PDB entry 6SSI | X-ray diffraction, 2.59 A resolution | chains D and E of the 10 polymer chains in the assembly

Chain D (and E):
Protein: Cys-loop ligand-gated ion channel
From: Dickeya chrysanthemi
Notes: chain E of this document is another copy of the same molecule, construct and numbering; everything in this record applies to it too
UniProt: P0C7B7 (ELIC_DICCH); the construct has insertions or renumbered stretches relative to UniProt, so the offset changes along the chain: 8-163 = UniProt 8-163; 165-321 = UniProt 164-320
Sequence (318 residues; row label = number of the first residue in the row):
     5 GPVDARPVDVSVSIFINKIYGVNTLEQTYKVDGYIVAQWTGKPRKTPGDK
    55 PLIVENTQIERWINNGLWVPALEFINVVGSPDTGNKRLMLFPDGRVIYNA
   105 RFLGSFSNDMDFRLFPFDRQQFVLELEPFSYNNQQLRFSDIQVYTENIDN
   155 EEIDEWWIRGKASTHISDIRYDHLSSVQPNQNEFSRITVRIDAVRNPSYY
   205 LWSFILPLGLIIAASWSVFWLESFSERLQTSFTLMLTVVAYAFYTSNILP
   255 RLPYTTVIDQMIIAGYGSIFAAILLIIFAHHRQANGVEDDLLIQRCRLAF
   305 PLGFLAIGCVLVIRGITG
Unresolved in the structure: 5-6, 180, 290-293, 317-322 (chain E: 5-8, 180-182, 292-293, 318-322)
Construct notes: expression tag (5-7, 322); insertion (164); conflict Asn-289 (Met288 in P0C7B7)
Metal / ion sites: Ca2+ site 1: Asp-113 (shared with Glu-155(E), Asp-158(E) of chain E); Ca2+ site 2: Asp-153, Glu-155, Asp-158
Residues lining bound ligands: gamma-amino-butanoic acid (ABU): Glu-131, Pro-132, Phe-133, Tyr-175, His-177, Leu-178, Phe-188

Chain D / chain E interface:
Residue-residue contacts (92):
  Leu-29(D) / Glu-159(E)
  Glu-30(D) / Lys-22(E)  hydrogen bond (backbone-side chain)
  Glu-30(D) / Tyr-24(E)
  Glu-30(D) / Lys-34(E)  salt bridge
  Gln-31(D) / Ile-157(E)
  Gln-31(D) / Asp-158(E)
  Ile-67(D) / Gln-62(E)
  Asn-68(D) / Gln-62(E)  hydrogen bond
  Asn-68(D) / Arg-65(E)
  Pro-74(D) / Glu-59(E)
  Ala-75(D) / Glu-59(E)  hydrogen bond (backbone-side chain)
  Ala-75(D) / Asn-60(E)
  Ala-75(D) / Asn-89(E)
  Glu-77(D) / Tyr-38(E)  hydrogen bond
  Glu-77(D) / Asn-89(E)
  Glu-77(D) / Arg-105(E)  salt bridge
  Phe-78(D) / Arg-105(E)  hydrogen bond (backbone-side chain)
  Ile-79(D) / Arg-105(E)  hydrogen bond (backbone-side chain)
  Val-81(D) / Arg-105(E)  hydrogen bond (backbone-side chain)
  Val-82(D) / Tyr-24(E)
  Gly-83(D) / Asp-86(E)
  Gly-83(D) / Leu-107(E)
  Ser-84(D) / Asp-86(E)  hydrogen bond
  Ser-84(D) / Thr-87(E)  hydrogen bond (side chain-backbone)
  Ser-84(D) / Gly-88(E)
  Ser-111(D) / Lys-22(E)  hydrogen bond
  Asp-113(D) / Glu-155(E)
  Met-114(D) / Ile-157(E)
  Asp-115(D) / Ile-157(E)
  Arg-117(D) / Glu-156(E)  salt bridge
  Arg-117(D) / Ile-157(E)
  Phe-133(D) / Tyr-38(E)  hydrophobic
  Phe-133(D) / Asn-89(E)
  Phe-133(D) / Lys-90(E)
  Phe-133(D) / Arg-91(E)  hydrogen bond (backbone-side chain)
  Phe-133(D) / Asn-103(E)
  Ser-134(D) / Ile-57(E)
  Ser-134(D) / Glu-59(E)  hydrogen bond
  Ser-134(D) / Arg-91(E)  hydrogen bond
  Tyr-135(D) / Ile-57(E)
  Tyr-135(D) / Glu-59(E)
  His-177(D) / Phe-19(E)
  His-177(D) / Tyr-148(E)
  Phe-228(D) / Trp-224(E)
  Ser-229(D) / Glu-230(E)  hydrogen bond
  Leu-232(D) / Ser-221(E)
  Leu-232(D) / Leu-225(E)  hydrophobic
  Gln-233(D) / Leu-225(E)
  Gln-233(D) / Glu-230(E)
  Gln-233(D) / Thr-234(E)  hydrogen bond
  Phe-236(D) / Ala-218(E)
  Phe-236(D) / Ser-221(E)
  Phe-236(D) / Thr-234(E)
  Phe-236(D) / Thr-237(E)
  Phe-236(D) / Leu-238(E)  hydrophobic
  Met-239(D) / Ala-218(E)  hydrophobic
  Leu-240(D) / Leu-240(E)  hydrophobic
  Leu-240(D) / Thr-241(E)
  Leu-240(D) / Ala-244(E)  hydrophobic
  Val-243(D) / Ile-215(E)  hydrophobic
  Val-243(D) / Ala-244(E)  hydrophobic
  Val-243(D) / Tyr-245(E)
  Ala-246(D) / Tyr-248(E)
  Phe-247(D) / Phe-247(E)  hydrophobic
  Phe-247(D) / Tyr-248(E)  hydrophobic
  Phe-247(D) / Asn-251(E)
  Ser-250(D) / Tyr-248(E)
  Ser-250(D) / Ile-252(E)
  Asn-251(D) / Asn-251(E)  hydrogen bond
  Arg-255(D) / Ile-252(E)
  Leu-256(D) / Tyr-203(E)
  Pro-257(D) / Ile-157(E)
  Pro-257(D) / Glu-159(E)
  Pro-257(D) / Asn-200(E)
  Pro-257(D) / Ser-202(E)  hydrogen bond (backbone-side chain)
  Pro-257(D) / Tyr-203(E)
  Tyr-258(D) / Ile-157(E)  hydrophobic
  Tyr-258(D) / Tyr-203(E)
  Thr-259(D) / Ser-207(E)
  Asp-263(D) / Tyr-203(E)
  Ile-267(D) / Trp-206(E)
  Tyr-270(D) / Pro-211(E)  hydrophobic
  Tyr-270(D) / Tyr-245(E)
  Phe-274(D) / Leu-214(E)
  Phe-274(D) / Ala-217(E)  hydrophobic
  Phe-274(D) / Ala-218(E)
  Ile-277(D) / Ala-218(E)  hydrophobic
  Ile-281(D) / Ser-221(E)
  Ile-281(D) / Trp-224(E)  hydrophobic
  His-284(D) / Glu-226(E)  salt bridge
  His-285(D) / Trp-224(E)
  His-285(D) / Arg-301(E)
Other interface residues (no listed pair), chain D (50 interface residues in all): Thr-32, Val-73
Other interface residues (no listed pair), chain E (55 interface residues in all): Asp-36, Ala-104, Leu-210

In short:
50 residues of chain D face 55 of chain E across their interface; the contacts include 17 hydrogen bonds and 4
salt bridges. Polar contacts include Glu-30(D)/Lys-34(E), Glu-77(D)/Arg-105(E) and Arg-117(D)/Glu-156(E).
Ligands of chain D: gamma-amino-butanoic acid. Asp-153(D), Glu-155(D) and Asp-158(D) form the Ca2+ site 2.
Chain D and chain E are both Cys-loop ligand-gated ion channel (Dickeya chrysanthemi); the structure,
Structure of the pentameric ligand-gated ion channel ELIC in complex with a PAM nanobody, was determined by
X-ray diffraction, deposited together with 6SSP.
